Entry 8JW0 (electron microscopy, 2.90 A resolution); this record covers chains b and f of the 29 polymer chains in the assembly.

Chain b:
Name: Photosystem I PsaB
Source organism: Amphidinium carterae
Sequence (617 residues; row label = number of the first residue in the row):
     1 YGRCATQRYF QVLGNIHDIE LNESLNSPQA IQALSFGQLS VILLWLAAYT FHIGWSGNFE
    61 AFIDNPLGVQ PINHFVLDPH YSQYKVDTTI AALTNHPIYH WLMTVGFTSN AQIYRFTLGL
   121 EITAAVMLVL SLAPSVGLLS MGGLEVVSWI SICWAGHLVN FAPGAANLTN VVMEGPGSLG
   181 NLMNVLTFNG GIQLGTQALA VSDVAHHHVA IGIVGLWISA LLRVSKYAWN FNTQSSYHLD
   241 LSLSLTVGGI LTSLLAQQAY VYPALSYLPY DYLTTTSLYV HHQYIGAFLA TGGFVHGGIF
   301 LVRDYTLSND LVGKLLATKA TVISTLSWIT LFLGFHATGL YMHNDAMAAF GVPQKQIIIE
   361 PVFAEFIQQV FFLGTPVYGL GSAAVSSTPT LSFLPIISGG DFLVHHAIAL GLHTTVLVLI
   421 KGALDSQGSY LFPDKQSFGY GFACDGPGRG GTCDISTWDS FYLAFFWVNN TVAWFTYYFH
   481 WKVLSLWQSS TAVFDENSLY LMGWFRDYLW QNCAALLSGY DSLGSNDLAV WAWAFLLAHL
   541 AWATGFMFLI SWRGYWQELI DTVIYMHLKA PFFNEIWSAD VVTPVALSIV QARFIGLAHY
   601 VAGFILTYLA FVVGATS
Bound ions: chlorophyll a Mg near Asp78 (its only coordinating residue here); 4Fe-4S cluster Fe: Cys444, Cys453 (shared with 2 residues of chain a)
Residues lining bound ligands:
  - beta-carotene (BCR), molecule 1: Leu13, Phe573, Ile576
  - beta-carotene (BCR), molecule 2: Gly37, Ser40, Val41, Leu44, Leu128
  - beta-carotene (BCR), molecule 3: Leu239, Ser242, Thr246, Ile250, Gly293, Phe294, Gly297, Gly298, Phe300, Leu301, Val312, Leu315, Ile367, Ile420, Ala423, Leu424
  - beta-carotene (BCR), molecule 4: Val530, Trp533, Ala534, Leu537, Trp556, Leu559, Ile560
  - chlorophyll a (CLA), molecule 1: Thr6, Tyr9, Phe10, Ile560, Val563, Ile564, His567, Phe573, Trp577, Val581, Val582, Pro584, Val585, Leu587
  - chlorophyll a (CLA), molecule 2: Phe10, Leu537, Leu540, Ala541, Thr544, Met547, Phe548, Leu587, Phe594, Ile595, Ala598, His599
  - chlorophyll a (CLA), molecule 3: Leu13, Gly14, Asn15, Ile16, His17, Asp18, His238, Leu241, Leu245, Phe288, Leu289, Thr291, Gly292, Val295, His296, Ile299, Arg303, Tyr440, Trp458, Phe461, Phe465, Phe594, Leu606
  - chlorophyll a (CLA), molecule 4: Leu13, Ile16, His17, Ile19, Asn22, Leu25, Leu34, Gln38, Val41
  - chlorophyll a (CLA), molecule 5: His17, Ile19, Ile31, Leu34, Ser35, Gln38, Leu39, Ile42, Leu43, Trp45, Leu46, Ile150, Tyr237, His238, Asp240, Leu241, Ser244, Leu245
  - chlorophyll a (CLA), molecule 6: His17, Gln38, Val41, Ile42, Trp45, Ile285, Phe288, Leu289
  - chlorophyll a (CLA), molecule 7: Leu39, Ile42, Trp45, Leu46, Pro97, Ile98, Trp101, Ser244, Gly248, Thr252, Leu255, Ala259, Leu265, Leu278, His281, His282, Ile285, Leu289
  - chlorophyll a (CLA), molecule 8: Val41, Leu44, Trp45, Ala47, Ala48, Phe51, His52, Trp55, His74, Phe75, Leu77, Glu121
  - chlorophyll a (CLA), molecule 9: Trp45, Tyr49, Asn95, His96, Ile98, Ser277, Leu278, Val280, His281, Tyr284, Ile285, Phe288, Trp531, Ile605, Leu606, Tyr608, Leu609
  - chlorophyll a (CLA), molecule 10: His74, Phe75, Val76, Leu77, Asp78, Pro79, His80, Tyr81, Lys85, Ala92, Ala529, Val530, Trp533
  - chlorophyll a (CLA), molecule 11: Trp101, Val105, Gly106, Phe107, Gln112, Arg115, Phe116, Gly119, Ile122, Thr123, Ile150, Cys153, Trp154, Gly156, His157, Asn160, Phe161
  - chlorophyll a (CLA), molecule 12: Trp101, Thr104, Val105, Leu144, Val147, Ile150, Ser151, Trp154, Leu158, Val204, His207, His208, Ile211, Ser244, Val247, Leu251, Leu254, Leu255, Gln258, Ala259, Ala264, Leu265
  - chlorophyll a (CLA), molecule 13: Ser140, Met141, Gly142, Glu145, Val146, Trp149, Ile150
  - chlorophyll a (CLA), molecule 14: Trp149, Ile152, Ile213, Leu216, Trp217, Ala220
  - chlorophyll a (CLA), molecule 15: Ile152, Cys153, Ala155, Gly156, Val159, Asn160, Leu168, Thr169, Asn170, Val171, Val172, Leu182, Val185, Leu186, Val209
  - chlorophyll a (CLA), molecule 16: Leu179, Leu182, Met183, Leu186, Thr187, Phe188, His206, Val209, Ala210, Ile213, Val214
  - chlorophyll a (CLA), molecule 17: Thr187, Phe188, Gly190, Gly191, Leu199, Asp203, Val204, His206, His207, Ala210, Ile211, Val214, Leu254, Gln258, Tyr262, Phe372
  - chlorophyll a (CLA), molecule 18: Phe188, Asn189, Tyr262, Phe371, Phe372, Thr390
  - chlorophyll a (CLA), molecule 19: Ile213, Trp217, Ala220, Leu221, Arg223, Val224, Tyr227
  - chlorophyll a (CLA), molecule 20: Val214, Trp217, Ile218, Leu221
  - chlorophyll a (CLA), molecule 21: Leu239, Ser242, Leu243, Thr246, Val247, Ile250, Leu311
  - chlorophyll a (CLA), molecule 22: Ile250, Ser253, Leu254, Gln257, Gln283, Ala287, Ala290, Thr291, Phe294, Leu412, Thr415, Val416, Leu419, Val468, Phe475
  - chlorophyll a (CLA), molecule 23: Leu254, Gln257, Gln258, Tyr260, Val261, Tyr262, Phe372, Ser392, Leu394, Pro395
  - chlorophyll a (CLA), molecule 24: Gln257, Tyr279, Phe363, Ala364, Ile367, Gln368, Phe372, Leu394, Pro395, Ile397, His405, Ile408, Leu412, Phe475, Tyr478, Phe479, Lys482
  - chlorophyll a (CLA), molecule 25: Leu311, Lys314, Leu315, Thr318, Thr321, Val322, Thr325
  - chlorophyll a (CLA), molecule 26: Thr321, Thr325, Trp328
  - chlorophyll a (CLA), molecule 27: Val322, Leu326, Ile329, His405, Ile408, Ala409, Leu412, His413, Val416
  - chlorophyll a (CLA), molecule 28: Ser324, Thr325, Ser327, Trp328, Leu331, Phe335
  - chlorophyll a (CLA), molecule 29: Ser327, Thr330, Leu331, Gly334, Phe335, Thr338, Gly339, Met342, Leu410, Thr414, Leu417, Val418, Leu463, Phe466, Trp467
  - chlorophyll a (CLA), molecule 30: Trp328, Leu331, Phe332, Phe335, His336
  - chlorophyll a (CLA), molecule 31: Trp328, Ile329, Phe332, Leu333, Ile359, Glu360, Pro361, Val362, Phe363, Ala364, Asp401, Phe402, His405, His406, Ala409, His413
  - chlorophyll a (CLA), molecule 32: Phe335, His336, Gly339, Leu340, Met342, His343, Ala346, Met347, Phe350, Lys355, Ile357
  - chlorophyll a (CLA), molecule 33: Ala337, Thr338, Tyr341, Val404, Ala407, Leu410, Asn470, Ala473, Trp474, Tyr477, Leu501, Trp504, Phe505, Leu509, Cys513, Leu517, Phe535, His539, Trp542, Tyr600, Gly603, Phe604, Thr607, Tyr608, Phe611
  - chlorophyll a (CLA), molecule 34: Thr338, Met342, Asp345, Leu410, Phe466, Trp467, Asn470, Trp474, Leu501, Phe505, Leu509, Trp542, Tyr600
  - chlorophyll a (CLA), molecule 35: Tyr477, Leu509, Trp510, Trp542
  - chlorophyll a (CLA), molecule 36: Trp533, Leu536, Leu537, His539, Leu540, Trp542, Ala543, Phe546
  - chlorophyll a (CLA), molecule 37: Leu540, Ala543, Thr544, Phe546, Met547, Ile550, Ser551, Tyr555, Trp556, Leu559
  - chlorophyll a (CLA), molecule 38: Val563, Met566, His567, Ala570, Phe573
  - chlorophyll a (CLA), molecule 39: Met566, Lys569, Ala570, Pro571
  - chlorophyll a (CLA), molecule 40: Pro571, Phe572, Phe573
  - Diadinoxanthin (DD6; (3S,3'R,5R,6S,7cis)-7',8'-didehydro-5,6-dihydro-5,6-epoxy-beta,beta-carotene-3,3'-diol): Gln32, Ser35, Phe36, Leu39, Met127, Met141, Gly142, Val146, Ile150, Cys153
  - phylloquinone (PQN): Tyr9, Met547, Phe548, Ser551, Trp552, Arg553, Trp556, Ile560, Val585, Ala586, Leu587, Ala592
  - 4Fe-4S cluster (SF4): Cys444, Gly446, Pro447, Cys453, Trp552, Ile589, Arg593

Chain f:
Name: Photosystem I PsaF
Source organism: Amphidinium carterae
Sequence (185 residues; each row starts with the number of its first residue):
     1 IDTAPVTKMK NLKTGTVEVD QTKLSVKSWG HMEPCGQNKK FQKRIKDEAF KLKKRQDKYA
    61 KGSAAYAGVQ EVIDQAKDTA KAYEGRWCGK KDGLPRVIAT GEVTRGGIVT PALMFLYTTG
   121 WIGYAGRSYL LRTKDAAKEI KIDVPLALTC MTSAFAWPVY SWQDITNGRF VAKDTEIRVQ
   181 RMHMA
Disulfides: Cys35-Cys88
Bound ions: chlorophyll a Mg near Thr100 (its only coordinating residue here)
Residues lining bound ligands:
  - beta-carotene (BCR), molecule 1: Ala99, Thr100, Gly101, Ile108, Val109, Gly120, Gly123, Tyr124, Arg127, Trp157, Ser161, Phe170
  - beta-carotene (BCR), molecule 2: Pro111, Met114, Phe115, Thr118, Thr119, Ile122
  - chlorophyll a (CLA), molecule 1: Met9, Lys10, Asn11, Leu12, Lys13, Gly15, Thr16, Val17
  - chlorophyll a (CLA), molecule 2: Leu24, Ser25, Trp29, Thr100, Gly101, Glu102, Val109
  - chlorophyll a (CLA), molecule 3: Tyr83, Met114, Thr118
  - chlorophyll a (CLA), molecule 4: Ala99, Ile108, Val109, Ala112, Leu113, Leu116
  - chlorophyll a (CLA), molecule 5: Ile108, Pro111, Ala112, Phe115, Leu116, Thr119, Gly120, Ile122, Gly123, Trp157
  - chlorophyll a (CLA), molecule 6: Tyr117, Phe155, Ala156, Pro158, Val159, Tyr160, Gln163
  - chlorophyll a (CLA), molecule 7: Thr118, Trp121, Ile122, Ala125, Met151, Thr152
  - chlorophyll a (CLA), molecule 8: Trp121, Thr152, Phe155
  - chlorophyll a (CLA), molecule 9: Ile122, Gly123, Ala125, Gly126, Arg127, Tyr129, Leu130, Ala147, Met151
  - chlorophyll a (CLA), molecule 10: Gly126, Tyr129, Leu130, Glu139, Ile140, Ile142
  - chlorophyll a (CLA), molecule 11: Trp162, Ile165, Val171

Chain b / chain f interface:
Contacting residue pairs (103; chain b residue first):
  Leu67(b) with Ile1(f)
  Gln197(b) with Val6(f)
  Pro269(b) with Thr3(f)
  Tyr270(b) with Ile1(f), hydrophobic; Asp2(f); Thr3(f)
  Tyr272(b) with Asp2(f), hydrogen bond (side chain-backbone); Thr3(f)
  Leu307(b) with His183(f); Ala185(f), hydrophobic
  Leu316(b) with His183(f)
  Ala317(b) with Arg181(f), hydrogen bond (backbone-side chain)
  Lys319(b) with Gln180(f)
  Val352(b) with Glu48(f)
  Pro353(b) with Leu94(f)
  Gln354(b) with Glu48(f), hydrogen bond; Leu94(f); Pro95(f)
  Lys355(b) with Thr79(f); Tyr83(f)
  Ile358(b) with Leu94(f), hydrophobic; Pro95(f); Arg96(f); Val97(f), hydrogen bond (backbone-backbone)
  Ile359(b) with Val97(f); Ala99(f), hydrophobic
  Glu360(b) with His31(f), salt bridge; Met32(f); Arg96(f), salt bridge; Val97(f), hydrogen bond (backbone-backbone)
  Val362(b) with Trp29(f), hydrophobic; Thr100(f)
  Phe363(b) with Ala99(f); Thr100(f)
  Glu365(b) with His31(f), salt bridge
  Phe366(b) with Val19(f), hydrophobic
  Gln369(b) with Lys10(f), hydrogen bond (backbone-side chain)
  Val370(b) with Lys10(f), hydrogen bond (backbone-side chain); Val17(f), hydrophobic; Val19(f), hydrophobic
  Phe371(b) with Lys10(f)
  Phe372(b) with Met9(f); Lys10(f), hydrogen bond (backbone-backbone)
  Leu373(b) with Thr7(f); Lys8(f); Lys10(f), hydrogen bond (backbone-side chain)
  Gly374(b) with Lys8(f), hydrogen bond (backbone-backbone); Met9(f); Lys10(f)
  Thr375(b) with Lys8(f)
  Val377(b) with His31(f)
  Tyr378(b) with Trp29(f); Gly30(f), hydrogen bond (backbone-backbone); His31(f), hydrogen bond (backbone-side chain)
  Gly379(b) with Lys23(f); Ser28(f); Trp29(f)
  Leu380(b) with Lys23(f); Trp29(f)
  Gly381(b) with Val19(f); Asp20(f), hydrogen bond (backbone-backbone); Lys23(f)
  Ser382(b) with Glu18(f)
  Ala383(b) with Lys23(f)
  Ser386(b) with Met9(f); Lys10(f); Asn11(f)
  Thr388(b) with Asn11(f)
  Pro389(b) with Lys8(f); Met9(f)
  Thr390(b) with Thr7(f); Lys8(f); Met9(f), hydrogen bond (backbone-backbone); Asn11(f)
  Leu391(b) with Val6(f), hydrophobic; Thr7(f); Lys8(f)
  Ser392(b) with Val6(f); Thr7(f), hydrogen bond (backbone-backbone); Met9(f)
  Phe393(b) with Thr3(f); Ala4(f); Val6(f), hydrophobic
  Leu394(b) with Thr7(f); Met9(f), hydrophobic
  Ser398(b) with Asp92(f)
  Gly399(b) with Arg96(f)
  Asp425(b) with Gln180(f)
  Gln427(b) with His183(f)
  Gly428(b) with Met182(f)
  Ser429(b) with Met182(f)
  Tyr430(b) with Arg178(f); Val179(f), hydrogen bond (side chain-backbone); Gln180(f); Arg181(f); Met182(f)
  Pro433(b) with Met182(f)
  Gln436(b) with Met182(f); His183(f)
  Leu486(b) with Pro5(f)
  Trp487(b) with Ala4(f)
  Glu496(b) with Arg44(f), salt bridge
  Leu499(b) with Leu94(f), hydrophobic
Interface residues without a listed pair, chain b (63 interface residues in all): Asn189, Tyr262, Ala320, Gly351, Gln356, Ile357, Ile396, Asp495
Interface residues without a listed pair, chain f (44 interface residues in all): Leu24, Phe41, Ile45, Gln75, Met184

In short:
The interface between chain b and chain f involves 63 residues on one side and 44 on the other, with 16
hydrogen bonds and 4 salt bridges. Among the polar pairs are Glu360(b)-His31(f), Glu360(b)-Arg96(f) and
Glu365(b)-His31(f).
Here chain b is Photosystem I PsaB and chain f is Photosystem I PsaF, both from Amphidinium carterae. Entry
8JW0 (PSI-AcpPCI supercomplex from Amphidinium carterae) was determined by electron microscopy, deposited
together with 8JZE and 8JZF.
